7AQQ - chains x and y of the 21 polymer chains in the assembly; structure by electron microscopy, 3.06 A resolution.

Chain x:
Molecule: Gamma carbonic anhydrase-like 2, mitochondrial
Organism: Arabidopsis thaliana
UniProtKB: Q9SMN1 (GCAL2_ARATH); residues 1-256 here = UniProt positions 1-256
Sequence (256 residues; numbered 1 to 256; the number before each row is that of its first residue):
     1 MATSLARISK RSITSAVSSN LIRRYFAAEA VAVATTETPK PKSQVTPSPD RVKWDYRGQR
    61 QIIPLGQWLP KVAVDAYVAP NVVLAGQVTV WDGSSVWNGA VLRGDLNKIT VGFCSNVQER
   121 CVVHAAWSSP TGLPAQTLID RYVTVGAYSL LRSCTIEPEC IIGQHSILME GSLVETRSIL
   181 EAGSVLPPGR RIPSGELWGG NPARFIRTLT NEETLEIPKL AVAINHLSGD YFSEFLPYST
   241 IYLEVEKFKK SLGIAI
Disordered / not traced: 1-40, 255-256

Chain y:
Molecule: Gamma carbonic anhydrase 2, mitochondrial
Organism: Arabidopsis thaliana
Notes: EC 4.2.1.-
UniProtKB: Q9C6B3 (GCA2_ARATH); residues 1-278 here = UniProt positions 1-278
Sequence (278 residues; numbered 1 to 278; the number before each row is that of its first residue):
     1 MGTLGRAIYT VGNWIRGTGQ ALDRVGSLLQ GSHRIEEHLS RHRTLMNVFD KSPLVDKDVF
    61 VAPSASVIGD VQIGKGSSIW YGCVLRGDVN NISVGSGTNI QDNTLVHVAK TNISGKVLPT
   121 LIGDNVTVGH SAVIHGCTVE DDAFVGMGAT LLDGVVVEKH AMVAAGSLVK QNTRIPSGEV
   181 WGGNPAKFMR KLTDEEIVYI SQSAKNYINL AQIHASENSK SFEQIEVERA LRKKYARKDE
   241 DYDSMLGITR ETPPELILPD NVLPGGKPVA KVPSTQYF
Disordered / not traced: 1, 270-278
Bound ions: Zn2+: His-135 (shared with 2 residues of chain z)
Ligand contacts: Phosphatidylinositol (T7X): Val-11, Trp-14, Ile-15, Thr-18, Leu-22
Reported in the primary citation:
  - Zn2+ coordination: His-107, His-135

How chain x and chain y interact:
Residue-residue contacts - 91 pairs, chain x then chain y:
  Val-45(x) with Leu-54(y); Gln-72(y); Ile-73(y); Gly-74(y)
  Thr-46(x) with Asp-56(y), hydrogen bond; Lys-57(y), hydrogen bond (backbone-backbone)
  Pro-47(x) with Val-55(y)
  Ser-48(x) with Lys-57(y)
  Arg-51(x) with Val-55(y); Asp-56(y), hydrogen bond (side chain-backbone); Lys-57(y); Val-59(y), hydrogen bond (side chain-backbone); Val-61(y)
  Val-52(x) with Leu-45(y)
  Lys-53(x) with Arg-43(y); Thr-44(y), hydrogen bond (backbone-backbone); Leu-45(y), hydrogen bond (backbone-backbone); Asn-47(y)
  Trp-54(x) with Ser-40(y), hydrogen bond (side chain-backbone); His-42(y)
  Asp-55(x) with Ser-40(y)
  Tyr-56(x) with Leu-39(y); Ser-40(y)
  Arg-57(x) with Lys-220(y), hydrogen bond (side chain-backbone); Ile-225(y)
  Gly-58(x) with Ser-40(y)
  Gln-59(x) with Pro-63(y); Ser-64(y), hydrogen bond (side chain-backbone); Tyr-81(y); Asn-218(y), hydrogen bond
  Arg-60(x) with Glu-217(y), salt bridge; Ile-225(y)
  Ile-63(x) with Tyr-81(y); Glu-217(y); Asn-218(y)
  Pro-64(x) with Glu-217(y); Arg-232(y)
  Leu-65(x) with Ile-213(y), hydrophobic; His-214(y); Leu-258(y)
  Gly-66(x) with Arg-232(y), hydrogen bond (backbone-side chain); Leu-258(y)
  Gln-67(x) with Tyr-235(y), hydrogen bond (side chain-backbone); Thr-252(y); Leu-256(y)
  Trp-68(x) with Leu-258(y), hydrophobic
  Leu-69(x) with Arg-232(y)
  Val-83(x) with Tyr-81(y), hydrophobic
  Ala-85(x) with His-214(y)
  Gly-99(x) with Asn-103(y), hydrogen bond (backbone-side chain)
  Val-101(x) with Asp-102(y); Asn-103(y)
  Arg-103(x) with Tyr-81(y); Gln-101(y); Asp-102(y), salt bridge; His-130(y)
  Asp-105(x) with Leu-210(y); His-214(y), salt bridge
  Arg-120(x) with Asn-103(y), hydrogen bond
  Val-122(x) with Asp-102(y); Asn-103(y); His-130(y); Ser-131(y)
  His-124(x) with His-130(y)
  Trp-127(x) with Asn-206(y); Val-262(y); Leu-263(y); Pro-264(y)
  Leu-150(x) with His-130(y); Ser-131(y); Met-147(y); Gly-148(y)
  Arg-152(x) with Met-147(y); Tyr-207(y), hydrogen bond
  Ile-167(x) with Met-147(y), hydrophobic; Gly-166(y)
  Met-169(x) with Met-147(y), hydrophobic; Ala-165(y), hydrophobic
  Asn-201(x) with Gly-166(y), hydrogen bond (side chain-backbone); Gly-183(y); Asn-184(y)
  Glu-234(x) with Arg-34(y), hydrogen bond (backbone-side chain)
  Phe-235(x) with Glu-37(y)
  Ser-239(x) with Glu-37(y)
  Thr-240(x) with Glu-36(y)
  Ile-241(x) with Glu-37(y); His-38(y)
  Glu-244(x) with Glu-37(y); His-38(y), salt bridge; Leu-39(y), hydrogen bond (side chain-backbone)
  Val-245(x) with Leu-39(y), hydrophobic
Other interface residues (no listed pair), chain x (49 interface residues in all): Leu-106, Leu-168, Glu-170, Val-185, Leu-243, Phe-248
Other interface residues (no listed pair), chain y (59 interface residues in all): Gln-20, Arg-41, Ala-62, Trp-80, Gly-82, Tyr-199, Ser-221, Asn-261

Summary:
49 residues of chain x and 59 residues of chain y are in contact, with 18 hydrogen bonds and 4 salt bridges.
Among the polar pairs are Arg-60(x)/Glu-217(y), Arg-103(x)/Asp-102(y) and Asp-105(x)/His-214(y). Ligands of
chain y: Phosphatidylinositol. The paper reports Zn2+ coordination by His-107(y) and His-135(y).
Here chain x is Gamma carbonic anhydrase-like 2, mitochondrial and chain y is Gamma carbonic anhydrase 2,
mitochondrial, both from Arabidopsis thaliana. Entry 7AQQ (Cryo-EM structure of Arabidopsis thaliana Complex-I
(membrane core)) was determined by electron microscopy together with 7AQR, 7AQW, 7AR7, 7AR8, 7AR9, 7ARB, 7ARC
and 7ARD from the same study.
